Entry 8VWV (electron microscopy, 3.60 A resolution); this record covers chains A and I of the 11 polymer chains in the assembly.

# Chain A
Protein: Histone H3.2
From: Homo sapiens
Reference sequence: Q71DI3 (H32_HUMAN); residues 1-135 here correspond to UniProt positions 2-136 (UniProt number = residue number + 1)
Chain sequence (135 residues; numbered 1 to 135; the number before each row is that of its first residue):
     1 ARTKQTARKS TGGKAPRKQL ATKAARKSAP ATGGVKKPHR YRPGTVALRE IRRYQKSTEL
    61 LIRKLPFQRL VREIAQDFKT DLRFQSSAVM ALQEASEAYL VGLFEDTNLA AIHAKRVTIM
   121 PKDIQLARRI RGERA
Not modelled in the structure: 1-37, 135
Sequence notes: engineered mutation Ala110 (Cys111 in Q71DI3)
UniProt features mapped onto this chain:
  - modified residue: Arg2 (Asymmetric dimethylarginine), Thr3 (Phosphothreonine), Lys4 (Allysine), Gln5 (5-glutamyl dopamine), Thr6 (Phosphothreonine), Arg8 (Citrulline), Lys9 (N6,N6,N6-trimethyllysine), Ser10 (ADP-ribosylserine), Thr11 (Phosphothreonine), Lys14 (N6-(2-hydroxyisobutyryl)lysine), Arg17 (Asymmetric dimethylarginine), Lys18 (N6-(2-hydroxyisobutyryl)lysine), Lys23 (N6-(2-hydroxyisobutyryl)lysine), Arg26 (Citrulline), Lys27 (N6,N6,N6-trimethyllysine), Ser28 (ADP-ribosylserine), Lys36 (N6,N6,N6-trimethyllysine), Lys37 (N6-methyllysine), Tyr41 (Phosphotyrosine), Lys56 (N6,N6,N6-trimethyllysine) and 8 more in UniProt
  - lipidation: Lys18 (N6-decanoyllysine)

# Chain I
Molecule: 601 I strand (damaged strand)
Sequence (147 nucleotides; row label = number of the first residue in the row):
     1 ATCGAGAATC CCGGTGCCGA GGCCGCTCAA TTGGTCGTAG ACAGCTCTAG CACCGCTTAA
    61 ACGCACGTAC GCGCTGTCCC CCGCGTTTTA ACCGCCAAGG GGATTACTCC CTAGTCTCCA
   121 GGCACGTGTC AGATATATAC ATCCGAT
Modified positions: 8OG (8-oxo-2'-deoxy-guanosine-5'-monophosphate) at position 34

# Chain A / chain I interface
Residue-residue contacts (20; chain A residue first):
  Arg40(A) - DG145(I)  phosphate contact
  Tyr41(A) - DC144(I)  phosphate contact
  Arg42(A) - DA69(I)  salt bridge to the phosphate
  Arg42(A) - DC144(I)  hydrogen bond to the phosphate
  Thr45(A) - DC143(I)  phosphate contact
  Thr45(A) - DC144(I)  hydrogen bond to the phosphate
  Arg72(A) - DC51(I)  salt bridge to the phosphate
  Arg83(A) - DG50(I)  phosphate contact
  Arg83(A) - DC51(I)  hydrogen bond to the sugar
  Phe84(A) - DG50(I)  sugar contact
  Phe84(A) - DC51(I)  hydrogen bond to the phosphate
  Gln85(A) - DG50(I)  phosphate contact
  Ser86(A) - DG50(I)  phosphate contact
  Lys115(A) - DG71(I)  phosphate contact
  Arg116(A) - DG71(I)  phosphate contact
  Arg116(A) - DC72(I)  salt bridge to the phosphate
  Val117(A) - DC70(I)  phosphate contact
  Val117(A) - DG71(I)  hydrogen bond to the phosphate
  Thr118(A) - DC70(I)  phosphate contact
  Thr118(A) - DG71(I)  hydrogen bond to the phosphate
Also at the interface, not in a pair above, chain A (17 interface residues in all): His39, Pro43, Arg63, Leu82
Also at the interface, not in a pair above, chain I (11 interface residues in all): DA60, DA61

# In short
17 residues of chain A and 11 residues of chain I are in contact, with 6 hydrogen bonds and 3 salt bridges.
Polar contacts include Arg83(A)-DC51(I), Arg42(A)-DC144(I) and Thr45(A)-DC144(I).
Chain A is Histone H3.2 (Homo sapiens) and chain I is 601 I strand (damaged strand); the structure, OGG1 bound
to a nucleosome containing 8oxoG at SHL4 (composite map), was determined by electron microscopy (same
publication as 8VWS, 8VWT and 8VWU).
